6N6W - chain A; structure by X-ray diffraction, 3.25 A resolution.

# Chain A
Name: Beta-lactamase oxa23
Organism: Acinetobacter baumannii
Notes: EC 3.5.2.6
Reference sequence: Q9L4P2 (Q9L4P2_ACIBA); residues 36-273 here = UniProt positions 36-273
Chain sequence (238 residues; row label = number of the first residue in the row):
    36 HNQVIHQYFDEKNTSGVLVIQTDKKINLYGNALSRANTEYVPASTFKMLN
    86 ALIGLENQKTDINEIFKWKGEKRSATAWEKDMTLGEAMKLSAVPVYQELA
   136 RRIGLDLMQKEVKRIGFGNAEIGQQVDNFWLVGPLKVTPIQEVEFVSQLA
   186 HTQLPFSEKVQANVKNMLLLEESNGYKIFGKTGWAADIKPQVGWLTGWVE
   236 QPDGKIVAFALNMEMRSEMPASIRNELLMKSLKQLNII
Differences from the reference sequence: engineered mutation A110 (Phe in Q9L4P2), A221 (Met in Q9L4P2)
Modified positions: K82 (lysine nz-carboxylic acid; KCX)
Swiss-Prot annotation at these positions:
  - active site: S79 (Acyl-ester intermediate)
  - binding site (a beta-lactam): S79, K82, S126, T217, W219, R259
  - modified residue: K82 (N6-carboxylysine)
  - mutagenesis: A220 (A220AA: Confers hydrolytic capacity, with respect to ceftazidime. Increases catalytic efficiency about 10-fold, with respect to cefotaxime ...)
From the paper describing this entry:
  - post-translational modification sites: K82
  - conformationally variable residues: K82
  - mutagenesis - F110A: unchanged growth in response to imipenem
  - mutagenesis - F110A (4-fold), F110A/M221A, M221A (2-fold): decreased growth in response to meropenem
  - mutagenesis - F110A/M221A (2-fold), M221A (2-fold): decreased growth in response to imipenem
  - mutagenesis - F110A/M221A (2-fold): decreased growth in response to ampicillin
  - mutagenesis - F110A/M221A: decreased growth in response to doripenem
  - mutagenesis - F110A/M221A: decreased binding to meropenem
  - mutagenesis - F110A/M221A (60-fold): decreased binding to doripenem
  - mutagenesis - F110A/M221A: decreased binding to imipenem
  - mutagenesis - F110A/M221A (less than 2-fold): unchanged catalytic activity on carbapenem antibiotics
  - catalytic residues: K82
  - catalytic residues: S79 (citing earlier work)

# Summary
Curated annotation (UniProt) lists active-site residue S79, 6 beta-lactam-binding residues and one mutagenesis
site. The paper reports catalytic residues K82 and S79; F110A, F110A/M221A and M221A reduce growth in response
to meropenem.
Chain A is Beta-lactamase oxa23 (Acinetobacter baumannii); the structure, OXA-23 mutant F110A/M221A neutral pH
form, was determined by X-ray diffraction together with 6N6T, 6N6U, 6N6V, 6N6X and 6N6Y from the same study.
